Entry 1DI3 (X-ray diffraction, 1.80 A resolution); this record covers chain A.

Chain A:
Protein: Lysozyme C
From: Homo sapiens
Notes: EC 3.2.1.17
UniProtKB: P61626 (LYSC_HUMAN); residues 1-130 here correspond to UniProt positions 19-148 (UniProt number = residue number + 18)
Amino-acid sequence (130 residues; each row starts with the number of its first residue):
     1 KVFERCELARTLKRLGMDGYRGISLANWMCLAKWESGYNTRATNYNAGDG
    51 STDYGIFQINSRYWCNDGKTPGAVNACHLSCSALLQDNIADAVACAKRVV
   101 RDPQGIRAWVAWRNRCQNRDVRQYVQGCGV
Sequence notes: engineered mutation G50 (Arg68 in P61626)
Disulfide bonds: C6-C128, C30-C116, C65-C81, C77-C95
Bound ions: Na+: S61, C65, V74
UniProt features mapped onto this chain:
  - active site: E35, D53

Summary:
S61, C65 and V74 coordinate Na+. UniProt lists active-site residues E35 and D53.
Chain A is Lysozyme C (Homo sapiens); the structure, Role of amino acid residues at turns in the
conformational stability and folding of human lysozyme, was determined by X-ray diffraction together with
1GAZ, 1DI4 and 1DI5 from the same study.
